4JI1 - chains A and K of the 21 polymer chains in the assembly; structure by X-ray diffraction, 3.14 A resolution.

Chain A:
Molecule: 16S rRNA
Source organism: Thermus thermophilus
Sequence (1522 nucleotides; numbered 0 to 1544 plus 19 insertion-coded residues; 42 numbers in that range are skipped by the numbering (no residue carries them; nothing is unmodelled there); the number before each row is that of its first residue; a row labelled like 190A-190L holds insertion residues (190A, then the next letters in order); numbering starts at 0):
     0 UUUGUUGGAG AGUUUGAUCC UGGCUCAGGG UGAACGCUGG CGGCGUGCCU AAGACAUGCA
    60 AGUCGUGCGG G
    73 CCGCGGGGUU UU
    88 ACUCCG
    95 UGGUC
   101 AGCGGCGGAC GGGUGAGUAA CGCGUGGGU
  129A G
   130 ACCUACCCGG AAGAGGGGGA CAACCCGGGG AAACUCGGGC UAAUCCCCCA UGUGGACCCG
   190 C
190A-190L CCCUUGGGGUGU
   191 GUCCAAAGGG CUUU
   216 GCCCGCUUCC GGAUGGGCCC GCGUCCCAUC AGCUAGUUGG UGGGGUAAUG GCCCACCAAG
   276 GCGACGACGG GUAGCCGGUC UGAGAGGAUG GCCGGCCACA GGGGCACUGA GACACGGGCC
   336 CCACUCCUAC GGGAGGCAGC AGUUAGGAAU CUUCCGCAAU GGGCGCAAGC CUGACGGAGC
   396 GACGCCGCUU GGAGGAAGAA GCCCUUCGGG GUGUAAACUC CUGAA
   442 CCCGGGACGA AACCCCCGAC GA
   474 GGGGACUGAC GGUACCGGG
   494 GUAAUAGCGC CGGCCAACUC CGUGCCAGCA GCCGCGGUAA UACGGAGGGC GCGAGCGUUA
   554 CCCGGAUUCA CUGGGCGUAA AGGGCGUGUA GGCGGCCUGG GGCGUCCCAU GUGAAAGACC
   614 ACGGCUCAAC CGUGGGGGAG CGUGGGAUAC GCUCAGGCUA GACGGUGGGA GAGGGUGGUG
   674 GAAUUCCCGG AGUAGCGGUG AAAUGCGCAG AUACCGGGAG GAACGCCGAU GGCGAAGGCA
   734 GCCACCUGGU CCACCCGUGA CGCUGAGGCG CGAAAGCGUG GGGAGCAAAC CGGAUUAGAU
   794 ACCCGGGUAG UCCACGCCCU AAACGAUGCG CGCUAGGUCU CUGGGUCU
   848 CCUGGGGGCC GAAGCUAACG CGUUAAGCGC GCCGCCUGGG GAGUACGGCC GCAAGGCUGA
   908 AACUCAAAGG AAUUGACGGG GGCCCGCACA AGCGGUGGAG CAUGUGGUUU AAUUCGAAGX
   968 AACGCGAAGA ACCUUACCAG GCCUUGACAU GCUAGG
 1003A G
  1004 AACCCGGGUG AAAGCCUGGG GUGCCCC
1030A-1030D GCGA
  1031 GGGGAGCCCU AGCACAGGUG CUGCAUGGCC GUCGUCAGCU CGUGCCGUGA GGUGUUGGGU
  1091 UAAGUCCCGC AACGAGCGCA ACCCCCGCCG UUAGUUGCCA GCGGUUCGGC CGGGCACUCU
  1151 AACGGGACUG CCCGCGAAA
  1171 GCGGGAGGAA GGAGGGGACG ACGUCUGGUC AGCAUGGCCC UUACGGCCUG GGCGACACAC
  1231 GUGCUACAAU GCCCACUACA AAGCGAUGCC ACCCGGCAAC GGGGAGCUAA UCGCAAAAAG
  1291 GUGGGCCCAG UUCGGAUUGG GGUCUGCAAC CCGACCCCAU GAAGCCGGAA UCGCUAGUAA
  1351 UCGCGGAUCA G
 1361A C
  1362 CAUGCCGCGG UGAAUACGUU CCCGGGCCUU GUACACACXG CCXGUXACGC CAUGGGAGCG
  1422 GGCUCUACCC GAAGUCGCCG GG
  1446 AGCCUACGGG
  1459 CAGGCGCCGA GGGUAGGGCC CGUGACUGGG GCGAAGUCGU AACAAGGUAG CUGUACCGGA
  1519 AGGUGCGGCU GGAUCCACUC CUUUCU
Disordered / not traced: 0-4, 1534-1538
Differences from the reference sequence: conflict C1534 (A2157 in M26923.1), A1535 (C2158 in M26923.1)
Modified positions: PSU (pseudouridine-5'-monophosphate) at position 516, 7MG (7N-methyl-8-hydroguanosine-5'-monophosphate) at position 527, M2G (N2-dimethylguanosine-5'-monophosphate) at position 966, 5MC (5-methylcytidine-5'-monophosphate) at position 967, 2MG (2N-methylguanosine-5'-monophosphate) at position 1207, 5MC (5-methylcytidine-5'-monophosphate) at position 1400, 4OC (4n,o2'-methylcytidine-5'-monophosphate) at position 1402, 5MC (5-methylcytidine-5'-monophosphate) at position 1404, 5MC (5-methylcytidine-5'-monophosphate) at position 1407, UR3 (3-methyluridine-5'-monophoshate) at position 1498, MA6 (6N-dimethyladenosine-5'-monophoshate) at position 1518, MA6 (6N-dimethyladenosine-5'-monophoshate) at position 1519, PSU (pseudouridine-5'-monophosphate) at position 1540, PSU (pseudouridine-5'-monophosphate) at position 1541
Ion coordination: Mg2+ site 1: G15, U920; Mg2+ site 2 near G21 (its only coordinating residue here); Mg2+ site 3: G46, G394; Mg2+ site 4 near A53 (its only coordinating residue here); Mg2+ site 5: C58, U387, G388; Mg2+ site 6: A59, U387; Mg2+ site 7 near U62 (its only coordinating residue here); Mg2+ site 8 near G107 (its only coordinating residue here); Mg2+ site 9 near A109 (its only coordinating residue here); Mg2+ site 10: C110, G377; Mg2+ site 11: G117, G289; Mg2+ site 12: C121, G124, U125, G236; 89 more Mg2+ sites not listed
Residues lining bound ligands: streptomycin (SRY): U12, U13, U14, C526, 7MG_527, C912, A913, A914, A915, C1490, G1491
Reported in the primary citation:
  - mutagenesis - C1490U: increased growth

Chain K:
Protein: Ribosomal protein S11
Source organism: Thermus thermophilus
UniProtKB: P80376 (RS11_THET8); residues 1-129 here = UniProt positions 1-129
Sequence (129 residues; each row starts with the number of its first residue):
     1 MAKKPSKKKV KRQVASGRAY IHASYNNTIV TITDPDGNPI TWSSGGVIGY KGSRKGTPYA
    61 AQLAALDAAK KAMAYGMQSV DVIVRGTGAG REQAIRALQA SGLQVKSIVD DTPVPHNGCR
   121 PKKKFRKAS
Disordered / not traced: 1-10
Ion coordination: Mg2+: Asn-26 (shared with G691(A), U692(A) of chain A)

Interface between chain A and chain K:
Residue-residue contacts (78):
  G674(A) with His-116(K), base contact
  A675(A) with Val-114(K), hydrogen bond to the sugar; Pro-115(K), base contact; His-116(K), hydrogen bond to the base; Gly-118(K), base contact
  A676(A) with Pro-113(K), sugar contact; Val-114(K), sugar contact; Pro-115(K), sugar contact; Cys-119(K), base contact
  U677(A) with Cys-119(K), hydrogen bond to the base
  G683(A) with Asn-38(K), hydrogen bond to the base; Pro-39(K), base contact
  A684(A) with Asn-38(K), sugar contact; Pro-39(K), hydrogen bond to the sugar
  G685(A) with Pro-39(K), sugar contact; Ile-40(K), phosphate contact; Trp-42(K), sugar contact
  U686(A) with Trp-42(K), hydrogen bond to the sugar; Tyr-75(K), phosphate contact
  A687(A) with Trp-42(K), sugar contact; Lys-71(K), salt bridge to the phosphate
  G688(A) with Trp-42(K), sugar contact; Ser-44(K), hydrogen bond to the phosphate; Gly-46(K), sugar contact; Val-47(K), phosphate contact
  C689(A) with Asn-27(K), hydrogen bond to the phosphate; Ser-44(K), hydrogen bond to the phosphate; Gly-46(K), hydrogen bond to the phosphate; Val-47(K), phosphate contact; Lys-55(K), salt bridge to the phosphate
  G690(A) with Asn-27(K), hydrogen bond to the phosphate; Lys-55(K), hydrogen bond to the base
  G691(A) with Asn-26(K), hydrogen bond to the phosphate; Lys-51(K), base contact; Gly-52(K), base contact; Lys-55(K), hydrogen bond to the base
  U692(A) with Asn-26(K), hydrogen bond to the phosphate; Gly-52(K), base contact; Ser-53(K), hydrogen bond to the base; Lys-124(K), salt bridge to the phosphate
  A694(A) with Ser-53(K), hydrogen bond to the phosphate
  A695(A) with Gly-52(K), phosphate contact; Ser-53(K), hydrogen bond to the phosphate
  A704(A) with Trp-42(K), base contact
  U705(A) with Ile-29(K), base contact
  A706(A) with His-22(K), sugar contact; Ile-29(K), sugar contact; Thr-31(K), hydrogen bond to the sugar; Pro-39(K), base contact
  C707(A) with Tyr-20(K), phosphate contact; Gly-37(K), hydrogen bond to the sugar; Pro-39(K), base contact; Arg-85(K), salt bridge to the phosphate
  C708(A) with Tyr-20(K), sugar contact; Asp-36(K), hydrogen bond to the sugar; Gly-37(K), sugar contact; Arg-85(K), salt bridge to the phosphate
  G714(A) with Cys-119(K), base contact
  A715(A) with Gly-118(K), base contact
  A716(A) with Asn-117(K), hydrogen bond to the sugar; Gly-118(K), sugar contact
  C717(A) with His-116(K), sugar contact; Asn-117(K), sugar contact
  G718(A) with His-116(K), stacking on the base; Asn-117(K), sugar contact
  A777(A) with Cys-119(K), base contact
  G778(A) with Cys-119(K), sugar contact; Arg-120(K), hydrogen bond to the sugar
  C779(A) with Arg-120(K), sugar contact; Pro-121(K), sugar contact; Lys-122(K), salt bridge to the phosphate
  A780(A) with Lys-122(K), salt bridge to the phosphate; Lys-123(K), hydrogen bond to the phosphate
  C797(A) with Lys-124(K), salt bridge to the phosphate
  G1523(A) with Lys-123(K), salt bridge to the phosphate
  C1524(A) with Arg-120(K), salt bridge to the phosphate
  G1525(A) with Arg-120(K), salt bridge to the phosphate; Arg-126(K), salt bridge to the phosphate
Interface residues without a listed pair, chain A (37 interface residues in all): C796, G798, U1522
Interface residues without a listed pair, chain K (40 interface residues in all): Arg-12, Arg-18, Ser-24, Thr-33, Gly-45

In short:
Chain A and chain K form an interface of 37 and 40 residues respectively; the contacts include 24 hydrogen
bonds, 12 salt bridges and 1 aromatic stacking contact. Among the polar pairs are A675(A)/His-116(K),
U677(A)/Cys-119(K) and G683(A)/Asn-38(K). Ligands of chain A: streptomycin. From the paper: C1490U of chain A
increases growth.
Chain A is 16S rRNA and chain K is Ribosomal protein S11, both from Thermus thermophilus; the structure,
Crystal Structure of 30S ribosomal subunit from Thermus thermophilus, was determined by X-ray diffraction
(same publication as 4JI0, 4JI2, 4JI3, 4JI4, 4JI5, 4JI6, 4JI7 and 4JI8).
